PDB entry 2Q6C | X-ray diffraction, 2.00 A resolution | chains A and B of the 4 polymer chains in the assembly

[Chain A (and B)]
Protein: 3-hydroxy-3-methylglutaryl-coenzyme A reductase
From: Homo sapiens
Notes: EC 1.1.1.34; fragment: catalytic domain (residues 441-875); chain B of this document is another copy of the same molecule, construct and numbering; everything in this record applies to it too
Reference sequence: P04035 (HMDH_HUMAN); numbering as in UniProt (aligned over 441-875)
Sequence (441 residues; numbered 435 to 875; the number before each row is that of its first residue):
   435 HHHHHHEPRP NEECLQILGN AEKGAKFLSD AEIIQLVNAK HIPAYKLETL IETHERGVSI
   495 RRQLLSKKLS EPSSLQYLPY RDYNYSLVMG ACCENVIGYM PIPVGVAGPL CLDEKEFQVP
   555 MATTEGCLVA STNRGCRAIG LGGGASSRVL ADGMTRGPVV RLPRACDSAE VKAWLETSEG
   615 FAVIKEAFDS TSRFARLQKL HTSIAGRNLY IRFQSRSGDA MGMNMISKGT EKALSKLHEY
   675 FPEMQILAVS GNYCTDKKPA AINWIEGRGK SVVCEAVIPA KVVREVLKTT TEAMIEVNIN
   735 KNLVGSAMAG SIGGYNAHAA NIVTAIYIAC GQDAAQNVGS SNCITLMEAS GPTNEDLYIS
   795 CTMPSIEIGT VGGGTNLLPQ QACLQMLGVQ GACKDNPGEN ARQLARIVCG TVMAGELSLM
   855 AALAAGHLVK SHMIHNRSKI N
Not modelled in the structure: 435-440, 862-875 (chain B: 435-440, 861-875)
Sequence notes: expression tag (435-440); engineered mutation Ile-485 (Met in P04035)
Ligand contacts:
  - HR1 ((3R,5R)-7-[1-(4-fluorophenyl)-3-isopropyl-4-oxo-5-phenyl-4,5-dihydro-3H-pyrrolo[2,3-c]quinolin-2-yl]-3,5-dihydroxyheptanoic acid), molecule 1: Glu-559, Gly-560, Cys-561, Leu-562, Ser-565, Arg-568, Lys-735, Ala-751, His-752, Asn-755, Leu-853, Ala-856, Leu-857, His-861
  - HR1, molecule 2: Arg-590, Met-657, Ser-661, Val-683, Ser-684, Asn-686, Cys-688, Asp-690, Lys-691, Lys-692

[Interface between chain A and chain B]
Contacting residue pairs - 212 pairs, chain A then chain B:
  Leu-499(A) with Gln-552(B)
  Lys-502(A) with Gln-552(B)
  Leu-503(A) with Met-820(B)
  Ser-508(A) with Ala-816(B); Gln-819(B), hydrogen bond (side chain-backbone); Met-820(B)
  Leu-509(A) with Met-820(B), hydrophobic
  Tyr-511(A) with Leu-812(B); Pro-813(B)
  Leu-512(A) with Ala-816(B); Met-820(B), hydrophobic
  Pro-513(A) with Pro-813(B)
  Tyr-517(A) with Pro-535(B), hydrophobic; Pro-537(B)
  Val-522(A) with Pro-537(B), hydrophobic
  Ala-525(A) with Gly-560(B), hydrogen bond (backbone-backbone)
  Cys-526(A) with Thr-557(B); Thr-558(B); Glu-559(B), hydrogen bond (backbone-backbone); Gly-560(B)
  Cys-527(A) with Pro-537(B), hydrophobic; Gly-539(B); Val-563(B), hydrophobic
  Glu-528(A) with Gly-539(B); Gly-560(B); Cys-561(B), hydrogen bond (side chain-backbone); Leu-562(B); Val-563(B), hydrogen bond (side chain-backbone); Ala-564(B), hydrogen bond (side chain-backbone)
  Asn-529(A) with Gly-539(B); Val-540(B), hydrogen bond (side chain-backbone); Val-563(B)
  Val-530(A) with Val-538(B)
  Ile-531(A) with Val-538(B), hydrogen bond (backbone-backbone); Met-820(B), hydrophobic
  Gly-532(A) with Pro-537(B); Val-538(B), hydrogen bond (backbone-backbone)
  Tyr-533(A) with Tyr-533(B); Pro-535(B), hydrophobic; Ile-536(B); Val-538(B)
  Met-534(A) with Met-534(B); Pro-535(B); Ile-536(B), hydrogen bond (backbone-backbone); Val-538(B); Ile-762(B); Ala-763(B); Pro-813(B); Gln-814(B), hydrogen bond; Cys-817(B), hydrophobic
  Pro-535(A) with Tyr-517(B), hydrophobic; Tyr-533(B), hydrophobic; Met-534(B); Pro-813(B); Gln-814(B), hydrogen bond (backbone-side chain)
  Ile-536(A) with Tyr-533(B); Met-534(B), hydrogen bond (backbone-backbone); Ile-536(B), hydrophobic; Ile-762(B), hydrophobic; Gln-814(B)
  Pro-537(A) with Tyr-517(B); Val-522(B), hydrophobic; Cys-527(B), hydrophobic; Gly-532(B)
  Val-538(A) with Val-530(B); Ile-531(B), hydrogen bond (backbone-backbone); Gly-532(B), hydrogen bond (backbone-backbone); Tyr-533(B); Met-534(B)
  Gly-539(A) with Cys-527(B); Glu-528(B); Asn-529(B)
  Val-540(A) with Asn-529(B), hydrogen bond (backbone-backbone); Ile-531(B), hydrophobic
  Gln-552(A) with Leu-499(B); Lys-502(B)
  Thr-557(A) with Cys-526(B)
  Thr-558(A) with Cys-526(B); Gly-808(B); Leu-811(B)
  Glu-559(A) with Cys-526(B), hydrogen bond (backbone-backbone); Lys-691(B), salt bridge; Asp-767(B)
  Gly-560(A) with Ala-525(B), hydrogen bond (backbone-backbone); Cys-526(B); Glu-528(B)
  Cys-561(A) with Glu-528(B), hydrogen bond (backbone-side chain)
  Leu-562(A) with Glu-528(B)
  Val-563(A) with Cys-527(B), hydrophobic; Glu-528(B)
  Ala-564(A) with Glu-528(B), hydrogen bond (backbone-side chain)
  Asn-567(A) with Asn-529(B)
  Arg-595(A) with Glu-730(B), salt bridge; Asn-734(B)
  Ser-637(A) with Met-742(B)
  Ile-638(A) with Met-742(B)
  Ala-639(A) with Val-738(B), hydrophobic; Met-742(B), hydrophobic
  Asn-642(A) with Asn-734(B), hydrogen bond
  Tyr-644(A) with Asn-734(B), hydrogen bond (side chain-backbone); Val-738(B); Gly-739(B); Met-742(B), hydrophobic
  Leu-681(A) with Glu-730(B); Val-731(B); Asn-734(B); Leu-857(B)
  Val-683(A) with Leu-857(B), hydrophobic
  Ser-684(A) with Lys-735(B), hydrogen bond
  Gly-685(A) with Lys-735(B); Gly-739(B)
  Asn-686(A) with Lys-735(B), hydrogen bond; Asn-736(B), hydrogen bond; Gly-739(B); Ser-740(B), hydrogen bond; Ala-743(B); Asn-750(B), hydrogen bond (side chain-backbone)
  Tyr-687(A) with Met-742(B); Ala-743(B)
  Thr-689(A) with Ala-743(B)
  Lys-691(A) with Glu-559(B), salt bridge; Ala-754(B); Asn-755(B), hydrogen bond
  Lys-692(A) with Gly-748(B); Asn-750(B); Ala-751(B), hydrogen bond (side chain-backbone)
  Pro-693(A) with Ser-745(B), hydrogen bond (backbone-side chain); Ile-746(B)
  Ala-694(A) with Ala-743(B); Gly-744(B)
  Ala-695(A) with Ala-743(B), hydrogen bond (backbone-backbone); Gly-744(B), hydrogen bond (backbone-backbone)
  Ile-696(A) with Ala-743(B), hydrogen bond (backbone-backbone)
  Glu-730(A) with Arg-595(B), salt bridge; Gln-679(B); Leu-681(B)
  Val-731(A) with Leu-681(B), hydrophobic
  Asn-734(A) with Arg-595(B); Asn-642(B), hydrogen bond; Tyr-644(B), hydrogen bond (backbone-side chain); Leu-681(B)
  Lys-735(A) with Ser-684(B), hydrogen bond (side chain-backbone); Gly-685(B); Asn-686(B), hydrogen bond
  Asn-736(A) with Asn-686(B), hydrogen bond
  Val-738(A) with Ala-639(B), hydrophobic; Tyr-644(B)
  Gly-739(A) with Tyr-644(B); Gly-685(B); Asn-686(B)
  Ser-740(A) with Asn-686(B), hydrogen bond
  Met-742(A) with Ser-637(B); Ile-638(B); Tyr-644(B), hydrophobic; Tyr-687(B)
  Ala-743(A) with Asn-686(B); Tyr-687(B); Thr-689(B); Ala-694(B); Ala-695(B), hydrogen bond (backbone-backbone); Ile-696(B), hydrogen bond (backbone-backbone)
  Gly-744(A) with Ala-694(B); Ala-695(B), hydrogen bond (backbone-backbone)
  Ser-745(A) with Pro-693(B), hydrogen bond (side chain-backbone)
  Ile-746(A) with Pro-693(B)
  Gly-748(A) with Lys-692(B); Pro-693(B)
  Asn-750(A) with Asn-686(B), hydrogen bond (backbone-side chain); Lys-692(B)
  Ala-751(A) with Lys-692(B), hydrogen bond (backbone-side chain)
  Ala-754(A) with Lys-691(B); Ala-769(B); Val-772(B), hydrophobic
  Asn-755(A) with Lys-691(B), hydrogen bond; Ala-769(B)
  Thr-758(A) with Ala-768(B); Ala-769(B)
  Ile-762(A) with Met-534(B); Ile-536(B), hydrophobic
  Ala-763(A) with Met-534(B)
  Asp-767(A) with Glu-559(B)
  Ala-768(A) with Thr-758(B); Asn-771(B)
  Ala-769(A) with Ala-754(B); Asn-755(B); Thr-758(B); Asn-771(B)
  Asn-771(A) with Ala-769(B); Asn-771(B); Val-772(B)
  Val-772(A) with Ala-754(B), hydrophobic; Asn-771(B)
  Gly-808(A) with Thr-558(B)
  Leu-811(A) with Thr-558(B)
  Leu-812(A) with Tyr-511(B)
  Pro-813(A) with Tyr-511(B); Leu-512(B); Met-534(B); Pro-535(B)
  Gln-814(A) with Met-534(B), hydrogen bond; Pro-535(B)
  Ala-816(A) with Ser-508(B); Leu-512(B)
  Cys-817(A) with Leu-512(B), hydrophobic; Met-534(B), hydrophobic
  Gln-819(A) with Ser-508(B)
  Met-820(A) with Leu-503(B); Leu-509(B), hydrophobic; Leu-512(B), hydrophobic; Ile-531(B), hydrophobic
  Leu-857(A) with Leu-681(B); Val-683(B), hydrophobic
Also at the interface, not in a pair above, chain A (103 interface residues in all): Glu-505, Ser-507, Met-555, Val-593, Gln-679, Ala-682, Asp-690, Gly-747, Gln-766, Ser-775, Asn-776, Gly-807
Also at the interface, not in a pair above, chain B (102 interface residues in all): Glu-505, Pro-513, Met-555, Asn-567, Val-593, Ala-682, Asp-690, Gly-747, Gln-766, Ser-775, Asn-776, Gly-807

[Overview]
103 residues of chain A and 102 residues of chain B are in contact; the contacts include 47 hydrogen bonds and
4 salt bridges. Among the polar pairs are Glu-559(A)/Lys-691(B), Arg-595(A)/Glu-730(B) and
Ser-508(A)/Gln-819(B). Bound to chain A: compound HR1.
Both chains are 3-hydroxy-3-methylglutaryl-coenzyme A reductase (Homo sapiens). Entry 2Q6C (Design and
synthesis of novel, conformationally restricted HMG-COA reductase inhibitors) was determined by X-ray
diffraction, deposited together with 2Q6B.
